PDB entry 6C1K | X-ray diffraction, 2.70 A resolution | chains A and B

Chain A:
Molecule: Ion transport protein
Source organism: Arcobacter butzleri (strain RM4018)
UniProtKB: A8EVM5 (A8EVM5_ARCB4); residues 1001-1267 here correspond to UniProt positions 1-267 (UniProt number = residue number - 1000)
Amino-acid sequence (285 residues; each row starts with the number of its first residue):
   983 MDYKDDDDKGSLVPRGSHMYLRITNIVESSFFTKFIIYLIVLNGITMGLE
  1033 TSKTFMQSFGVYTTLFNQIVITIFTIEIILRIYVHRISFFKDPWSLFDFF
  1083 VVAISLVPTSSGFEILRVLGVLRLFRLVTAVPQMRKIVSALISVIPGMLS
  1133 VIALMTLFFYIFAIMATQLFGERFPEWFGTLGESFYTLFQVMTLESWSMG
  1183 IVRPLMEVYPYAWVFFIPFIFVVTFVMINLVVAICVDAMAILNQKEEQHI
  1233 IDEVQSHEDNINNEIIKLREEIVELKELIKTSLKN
Unresolved in the structure: 983-1000, 1222-1267
Construct notes: initiating methionine (983); expression tag (984-1000); engineered mutation Gly1102 (Arg102 in A8EVM5), Cys1217 (Ile217 in A8EVM5)
Metal / ion sites: Na+ site 1 near Glu1158 (its only coordinating residue here); Na+ site 2 near Gly1182 (its only coordinating residue here)
Residues lining bound ligands:
  - guanidine (GAI): Met1029, Glu1032, Asn1049, Arg1099, Gly1102, Val1103, Arg1105
  - 1,2-dimyristoyl-sn-glycero-3-phosphocholine (PX4), molecule 1: Ile1022, Val1023, Gly1026, Ile1027, Gly1030, Leu1031, Thr1033, Ser1034, Lys1035, Thr1036, Leu1106, Leu1109
  - 1,2-dimyristoyl-sn-glycero-3-phosphocholine (PX4), molecule 2: Val1023, Leu1109, Gln1115, Met1116
  - 1,2-dimyristoyl-sn-glycero-3-phosphocholine (PX4), molecule 3: Leu1031, Ser1034, Thr1036, Phe1037
  - 1,2-dimyristoyl-sn-glycero-3-phosphocholine (PX4), molecule 4: Pro1075, Trp1076, Phe1079, Phe1107, Val1120, Ser1121, Ile1124
  - 1,2-dimyristoyl-sn-glycero-3-phosphocholine (PX4), molecule 5: Pro1075, Leu1078, Phe1079, Phe1082
  - 1,2-dimyristoyl-sn-glycero-3-phosphocholine (PX4), molecule 6: Ile1127, Met1130, Phe1171, Met1174, Thr1175, Leu1176, Met1209
  - 1,2-dimyristoyl-sn-glycero-3-phosphocholine (PX4), molecule 7: Ile1134, Met1137, Thr1138, Phe1141, Thr1162, Gly1164, Glu1165, Phe1167, Tyr1168, Phe1171, Met1174, Met1209, Leu1212
  - 1,2-dimyristoyl-sn-glycero-3-phosphocholine (PX4), molecule 8: Ala1135, Thr1138, Leu1139, Tyr1142, Thr1162, Leu1163, Gly1164, Phe1167
  - 1,2-dimyristoyl-sn-glycero-3-phosphocholine (PX4), molecule 9: Leu1136, Phe1140, Val1204
  - 1,2-dimyristoyl-sn-glycero-3-phosphocholine (PX4), molecule 10: Phe1144, Leu1151, Phe1152, Arg1155, Val1190, Tyr1191, Tyr1193, Ala1194, Val1196, Phe1197, Pro1200
  - 1,2-dimyristoyl-sn-glycero-3-phosphocholine (PX4), molecule 11: Leu1176, Ile1202, Phe1203, Thr1206, Phe1207, Ile1210
  - 1,2-dimyristoyl-sn-glycero-3-phosphocholine (PX4), molecule 12: Met1188, Pro1192, Trp1195, Ile1199, Phe1203
  - 1,2-dimyristoyl-sn-glycero-3-phosphocholine (PX4), molecule 13: Tyr1193, Trp1195, Val1196
What the authors report for this chain:
  - binding site for guanidine: Met1029, Glu1032, Asn1049

Chain B:
Molecule: Ion transport protein
Source organism: Arcobacter butzleri (strain RM4018)
UniProtKB: A8EVM5 (A8EVM5_ARCB4); residues 2001-2267 here correspond to UniProt positions 1-267 (UniProt number = residue number - 2000)
Amino-acid sequence (285 residues; row label = number of the first residue in the row):
  1983 MDYKDDDDKGSLVPRGSHMYLRITNIVESSFFTKFIIYLIVLNGITMGLE
  2033 TSKTFMQSFGVYTTLFNQIVITIFTIEIILRIYVHRISFFKDPWSLFDFF
  2083 VVAISLVPTSSGFEILRVLGVLRLFRLVTAVPQMRKIVSALISVIPGMLS
  2133 VIALMTLFFYIFAIMATQLFGERFPEWFGTLGESFYTLFQVMTLESWSMG
  2183 IVRPLMEVYPYAWVFFIPFIFVVTFVMINLVVAICVDAMAILNQKEEQHI
  2233 IDEVQSHEDNINNEIIKLREEIVELKELIKTSLKN
Unresolved in the structure: 1983-2000, 2222-2267
Construct notes: initiating methionine (1983); expression tag (1984-2000); engineered mutation Gly2102 (Arg102 in A8EVM5), Cys2217 (Ile217 in A8EVM5)
Metal / ion sites: Na+ site 1 near Glu2158 (its only coordinating residue here); Na+ site 2 near Gly2182 (its only coordinating residue here)
Residues lining bound ligands:
  - guanidine (GAI): Met2029, Glu2032, Arg2099, Gly2102, Val2103, Arg2105
  - 1,2-dimyristoyl-sn-glycero-3-phosphocholine (PX4), molecule 1: Ile2022, Val2023, Gly2026, Ile2027, Gly2030, Leu2031, Thr2033, Ser2034, Lys2035, Thr2036, Phe2037, Leu2106
  - 1,2-dimyristoyl-sn-glycero-3-phosphocholine (PX4), molecule 2: Val2023, Gln2115, Met2116
  - 1,2-dimyristoyl-sn-glycero-3-phosphocholine (PX4), molecule 3: Pro2075, Trp2076, Phe2079, Phe2107, Val2110, Val2120, Ser2121, Ile2124
  - 1,2-dimyristoyl-sn-glycero-3-phosphocholine (PX4), molecule 4: Pro2075, Leu2078, Phe2079, Phe2082
  - 1,2-dimyristoyl-sn-glycero-3-phosphocholine (PX4), molecule 5: Ile2097, Leu2101, Leu2104
  - 1,2-dimyristoyl-sn-glycero-3-phosphocholine (PX4), molecule 6: Ile2127, Met2130, Ile2134, Phe2171, Met2174, Thr2175, Leu2176, Met2209
  - 1,2-dimyristoyl-sn-glycero-3-phosphocholine (PX4), molecule 7: Ile2134, Met2137, Thr2138, Phe2141, Thr2162, Gly2164, Glu2165, Phe2167, Tyr2168, Phe2171, Met2174, Met2209, Leu2212
  - 1,2-dimyristoyl-sn-glycero-3-phosphocholine (PX4), molecule 8: Thr2138, Leu2139, Tyr2142, Thr2162, Leu2163, Gly2164, Phe2167
  - 1,2-dimyristoyl-sn-glycero-3-phosphocholine (PX4), molecule 9: Phe2144, Met2147, Leu2151, Phe2152, Arg2155, Val2190, Tyr2191, Tyr2193, Ala2194, Val2196, Phe2197, Pro2200
  - 1,2-dimyristoyl-sn-glycero-3-phosphocholine (PX4), molecule 10: Leu2176, Ile2202, Phe2203, Thr2206, Phe2207
  - 1,2-dimyristoyl-sn-glycero-3-phosphocholine (PX4), molecule 11: Met2188, Pro2192, Trp2195, Ile2199, Phe2203
  - 1,2-dimyristoyl-sn-glycero-3-phosphocholine (PX4), molecule 12: Tyr2193, Trp2195, Val2196

Interface between chain A and chain B:
Residue-residue contacts - 55 pairs, chain A then chain B:
  Gly1026(A) - Tyr2142(B)  hydrogen bond (backbone-side chain)
  Gly1030(A) - Tyr2142(B)  hydrogen bond (backbone-side chain)
  Gly1030(A) - Ile2146(B)
  Thr1033(A) - Thr2149(B)
  Thr1033(A) - Leu2163(B)
  Val1100(A) - Met2147(B)
  Val1100(A) - Gln2150(B)
  Leu1101(A) - Met2147(B)  hydrophobic
  Val1103(A) - Ile2143(B)
  Val1103(A) - Ile2146(B)  hydrophobic
  Val1103(A) - Met2147(B)  hydrophobic
  Leu1104(A) - Met2147(B)  hydrophobic
  Leu1106(A) - Leu2139(B)
  Leu1106(A) - Ile2143(B)  hydrophobic
  Phe1107(A) - Phe2140(B)  hydrophobic
  Phe1107(A) - Ile2143(B)  hydrophobic
  Val1110(A) - Leu2136(B)  hydrophobic
  Val1110(A) - Leu2139(B)  hydrophobic
  Ile1119(A) - Ser2132(B)
  Ile1119(A) - Val2133(B)  hydrophobic
  Leu1123(A) - Leu2136(B)  hydrophobic
  Leu1123(A) - Phe2207(B)
  Leu1123(A) - Asn2211(B)
  Ile1127(A) - Phe2207(B)  hydrophobic
  Met1130(A) - Phe2207(B)  hydrophobic
  Glu1158(A) - Arg2185(B)
  Trp1159(A) - Arg2185(B)
  Tyr1168(A) - Trp2179(B)
  Tyr1168(A) - Ser2180(B)  hydrogen bond
  Tyr1168(A) - Val2184(B)
  Tyr1168(A) - Arg2185(B)
  Tyr1168(A) - Met2188(B)
  Thr1169(A) - Arg2185(B)  hydrogen bond
  Phe1171(A) - Trp2179(B)  hydrophobic
  Phe1171(A) - Ile2199(B)  hydrophobic
  Phe1171(A) - Phe2203(B)  hydrophobic
  Gln1172(A) - Trp2179(B)
  Gln1172(A) - Ser2180(B)  hydrogen bond
  Gln1172(A) - Met2181(B)
  Gln1172(A) - Arg2185(B)  hydrogen bond
  Thr1175(A) - Trp2179(B)  hydrogen bond
  Glu1177(A) - Leu2176(B)
  Glu1177(A) - Ser2178(B)
  Glu1177(A) - Trp2179(B)
  Glu1177(A) - Ser2180(B)  hydrogen bond (side chain-backbone)
  Glu1177(A) - Met2181(B)  hydrogen bond (side chain-backbone)
  Ser1178(A) - Met2181(B)
  Gly1182(A) - Met2181(B)
  Val1213(A) - Ile2210(B)  hydrophobic
  Ile1216(A) - Asn2211(B)
  Ile1216(A) - Val2214(B)
  Cys1217(A) - Val2214(B)  hydrophobic
  Cys1217(A) - Val2218(B)
  Met1221(A) - Val2218(B)
  Met1221(A) - Met2221(B)  hydrophobic
Also at the interface, not in a pair above, chain A (37 interface residues in all): Ile1027, Met1029, Arg1099, Leu1109, Met1116, Val1120, Val1126, Ile1183, Ala1220
Also at the interface, not in a pair above, chain B (34 interface residues in all): Ala2135, Leu2151, Glu2189, Trp2195, Ile2202, Cys2217

Summary:
37 residues of chain A face 34 of chain B across their interface, with 9 hydrogen bonds. Polar pairs include
Gly1026(A)-Tyr2142(B), Gly1030(A)-Tyr2142(B) and Tyr1168(A)-Ser2180(B). 12
1,2-dimyristoyl-sn-glycero-3-phosphocholine molecules are bound between chain A and chain B. Chain A binds
guanidine and 15 copies of 1,2-dimyristoyl-sn-glycero-3-phosphocholine. From the paper: a binding site for
guanidine at Met1029(A), Glu1032(A) and Asn1049(A).
Chain A and chain B are both Ion transport protein (Arcobacter butzleri (strain RM4018)); the structure,
HypoPP mutant with ligand1, was determined by X-ray diffraction (same publication as 6C1E, 6C1M and 6C1P).
